PDB entry 3GTS | X-ray diffraction, 2.20 A resolution | chains A and C of the 3 polymer chains in the assembly

Chain A (and C):
Protein: DdmC
Organism: Stenotrophomonas maltophilia
Notes: chain C of this document is another copy of the same molecule, construct and numbering; everything in this record applies to it too
UniProt: Q5S3I3 (Q5S3I3_STEMA); residues 2-340 here correspond to UniProt positions 1-339 (UniProt number = residue number - 1)
Sequence (349 residues; each row starts with the number of its first residue):
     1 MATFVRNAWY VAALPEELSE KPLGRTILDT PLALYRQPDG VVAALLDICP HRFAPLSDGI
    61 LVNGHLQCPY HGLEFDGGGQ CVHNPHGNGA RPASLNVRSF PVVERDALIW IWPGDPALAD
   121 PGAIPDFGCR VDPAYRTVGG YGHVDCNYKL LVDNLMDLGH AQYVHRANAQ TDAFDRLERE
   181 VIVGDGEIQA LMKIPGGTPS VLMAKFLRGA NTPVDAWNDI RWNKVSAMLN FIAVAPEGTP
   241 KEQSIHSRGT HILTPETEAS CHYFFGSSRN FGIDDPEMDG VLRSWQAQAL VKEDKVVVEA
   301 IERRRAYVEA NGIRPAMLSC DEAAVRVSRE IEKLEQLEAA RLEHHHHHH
Disordered / not traced: 1, 343-349 (chain C: 1, 163-176, 343-349)
Differences from the reference sequence: expression tag (1, 341-349); engineered mutation Ala2 (Met1 in Q5S3I3)
Bound ions: 2Fe-2S cluster Fe: Cys49, His51, Cys68, His71; Fe ion: His160, His165, Asp294
Small-molecule neighbours:
  - 3,6-dichloro-2-methoxybenzoic acid (D3M): Leu158, Ala161, Leu202, Phe206, Asn230, Ile232, Ser247, Gly249, His251, Leu282, Trp285, Leu290
  - 2Fe-2S cluster (FES): Cys49, His51, Arg52, Phe53, Ala54, Cys68, Tyr70, His71, Gly72, Leu73
Swiss-Prot annotation at these positions:
  - binding site ([2Fe-2S] cluster): Cys49, His51, Cys68, His71
  - binding site (Fe cation): His160, His165, Asp294
  - binding site (3,6-dichloro-2-methoxybenzoate): Asn230, His251, Trp285
  - site: Asn154 (Plays a role in the stabilization of the metal coordination)

Chain A / chain C interface:
Pairs across the interface (51):
  Asp153(A) - Arg52(C)  salt bridge
  Asn154(A) - Tyr70(C)  hydrogen bond
  Asp157(A) - His71(C)  salt bridge
  His160(A) - Tyr70(C)
  His160(A) - His71(C)
  Tyr163(A) - Gln67(C)
  Tyr163(A) - Pro69(C)
  Tyr163(A) - Tyr70(C)
  Tyr163(A) - His71(C)
  Tyr163(A) - Gly72(C)
  Tyr163(A) - Pro85(C)
  Val164(A) - Pro69(C)
  Val164(A) - Tyr70(C)  hydrophobic
  Arg166(A) - Gln67(C)  hydrogen bond
  Phe174(A) - His86(C)
  Val296(A) - Asp58(C)
  Val297(A) - Tyr70(C)  hydrophobic
  Ala300(A) - Pro55(C)  hydrophobic
  Ile301(A) - Arg52(C)
  Ile301(A) - Phe53(C)
  Ile301(A) - Ala54(C)  hydrophobic
  Ile301(A) - Tyr70(C)  hydrophobic
  Arg304(A) - Asp47(C)  salt bridge
  Arg304(A) - Ile48(C)
  Arg304(A) - Phe53(C)
  Arg304(A) - Pro55(C)
  Tyr307(A) - Asp29(C)
  Tyr307(A) - Pro31(C)
  Tyr307(A) - Leu46(C)
  Tyr307(A) - Ile48(C)  hydrophobic
  Tyr307(A) - Arg98(C)
  Ile313(A) - Phe53(C)  hydrophobic
  Arg314(A) - Phe53(C)
  Pro315(A) - Pro50(C)
  Pro315(A) - His51(C)
  Pro315(A) - Phe53(C)
  Ala316(A) - Pro50(C)  hydrogen bond (backbone-backbone)
  Ala316(A) - His51(C)  hydrogen bond (backbone-backbone)
  Ala316(A) - Ser94(C)
  Ala316(A) - Leu95(C)  hydrophobic
  Met317(A) - His51(C)
  Met317(A) - Arg52(C)  hydrogen bond
  Leu318(A) - His51(C)
  Leu318(A) - Asn84(C)
  Leu318(A) - His86(C)
  Leu318(A) - Leu95(C)  hydrophobic
  Ser319(A) - His86(C)
  Ser319(A) - Gly87(C)  hydrogen bond (side chain-backbone)
  Asp321(A) - His51(C)  salt bridge
  Asp321(A) - Arg52(C)  salt bridge
  Ala324(A) - Arg52(C)
Interface residues without a listed pair, chain A (29 interface residues in all): Leu150, Asp175, Val298, Val308, Cys320, Val325
Interface residues without a listed pair, chain C (28 interface residues in all): Thr30, Ser57, Ile60, Leu73

Summary:
29 residues of chain A and 28 residues of chain C are in contact; the contacts include 6 hydrogen bonds and 5
salt bridges. Polar contacts include Asp153(A)-Arg52(C), Asp157(A)-His71(C) and Arg304(A)-Asp47(C). Ligands of
chain A: 2Fe-2S cluster and 3,6-dichloro-2-methoxybenzoic acid.
Chain A and chain C are both DdmC (Stenotrophomonas maltophilia); the structure, Crystal Structure of Dicamba
Monooxygenase with Non-heme Iron and Dicamba, was determined by X-ray diffraction (same publication as 6VSH,
3GB4, 3GOB and 3GTE).
